Entry 3OM5 (X-ray diffraction, 1.95 A resolution); this record covers chain A.

[Chain A]
Protein: Levansucrase
From: Bacillus megaterium
Notes: EC 2.4.1.10; fragment: Levansucrase SacB
UniProt: D5DC07 (D5DC07_BACMD); numbering as in UniProt (aligned over 29-484)
Amino-acid sequence (456 residues; row label = number of the first residue in the row):
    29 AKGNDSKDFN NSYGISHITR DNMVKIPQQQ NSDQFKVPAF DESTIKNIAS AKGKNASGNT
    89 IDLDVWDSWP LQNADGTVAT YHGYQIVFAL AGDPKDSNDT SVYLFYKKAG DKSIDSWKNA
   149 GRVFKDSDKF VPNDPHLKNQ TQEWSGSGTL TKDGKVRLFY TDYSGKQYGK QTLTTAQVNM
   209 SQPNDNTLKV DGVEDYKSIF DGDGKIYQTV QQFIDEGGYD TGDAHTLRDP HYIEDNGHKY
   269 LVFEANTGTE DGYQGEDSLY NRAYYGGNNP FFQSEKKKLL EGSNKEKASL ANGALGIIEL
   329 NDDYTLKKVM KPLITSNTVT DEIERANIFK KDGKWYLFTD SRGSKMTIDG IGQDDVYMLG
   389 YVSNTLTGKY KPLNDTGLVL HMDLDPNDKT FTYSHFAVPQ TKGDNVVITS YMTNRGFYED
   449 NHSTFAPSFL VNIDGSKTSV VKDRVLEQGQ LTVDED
Not modelled in the structure: 29-33, 482-484
Sequence notes: engineered mutation Ala252 (Asn in D5DC07)
Ion coordination: Ca2+: Asp251, Gln282, Leu318, Asn320, Asp349
Reported in the primary citation:
  - catalytic residues: Asp95, Asp257, Glu352 (citing earlier work)
  - binding site for hexaethylene glycol: Trp94, Leu118, Trp172, Pro414
  - mutagenesis - K373A: increased catalytic activity (hydrolytic activity)
  - mutagenesis - K373A: abolished catalytic activity on polysaccharide synthesis
  - mutagenesis - N312A (3-fold), K373A (3-fold): decreased catalytic activity on kcat
  - mutagenesis - K315A: increased catalytic activity (transfer activity)
  - mutagenesis - N312A, K315R: unchanged catalytic activity (hydrolysis versus transfer activity)
  - mutagenesis - Y247A: increased catalytic activity
  - mutagenesis - Y247W, S372A: unchanged catalytic activity

[Summary]
The Ca2+ site is built by Asp251, Gln282, Leu318, Asn320 and Asp349. From the paper: catalytic residues Asp95,
Asp257 and Glu352; N312A and K373A reduce catalytic activity on kcat; 7 substitutions were tested in all.
Chain A is Levansucrase (Bacillus megaterium); the structure, Crystal structure of B. megaterium levansucrase
mutant N252A, was determined by X-ray diffraction together with 3OM2, 3OM6 and 3OM7 from the same study.
